Entry 7LVM (X-ray diffraction, 1.47 A resolution); this record covers chain A.

== Chain A ==
Protein: Caspase-8
Source organism: Homo sapiens
UniProtKB: Q14790 (CASP8_HUMAN); residue numbers follow UniProt; this construct covers 2-188
Amino-acid sequence (189 residues; numbered 0 to 188; the number before each row is that of its first residue; numbering starts at 0):
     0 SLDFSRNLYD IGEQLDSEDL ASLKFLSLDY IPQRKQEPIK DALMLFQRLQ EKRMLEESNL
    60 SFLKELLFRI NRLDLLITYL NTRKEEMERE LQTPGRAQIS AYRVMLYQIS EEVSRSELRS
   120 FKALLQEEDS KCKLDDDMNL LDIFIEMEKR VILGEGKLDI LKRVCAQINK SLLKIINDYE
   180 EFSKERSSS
Disordered / not traced: 0, 186-188
Sequence notes: expression tag (0-1); conflict A122 (Phe in Q14790), D128 (Ile in Q14790)
UniProt features mapped onto this chain:
  - modified residue: S188 (Phosphoserine)
  - mutagenesis: D73 (D73A: Abolishes binding to FLASH. Induces NF-kappa-B activation)

== Overview ==
UniProt lists one mutagenesis site.
Chain A is Caspase-8 (Homo sapiens); the structure, CASP8 isoform B DED domain, was determined by X-ray
diffraction together with 7LVJ from the same study.
